Entry 9CR3 (electron microscopy, 3.18 A resolution); this record covers chains D and B of the 4 polymer chains in the assembly.

== Chain D (and B) ==
Name: NAD kinase
Source organism: Homo sapiens
Notes: EC 2.7.1.23; chain B of this document is another copy of the same molecule, construct and numbering; everything in this record applies to it too
Reference sequence: O95544 (NADK_HUMAN); residue numbers follow UniProt; this construct covers 1-446
Chain sequence (477 residues; each row starts with the number of its first residue):
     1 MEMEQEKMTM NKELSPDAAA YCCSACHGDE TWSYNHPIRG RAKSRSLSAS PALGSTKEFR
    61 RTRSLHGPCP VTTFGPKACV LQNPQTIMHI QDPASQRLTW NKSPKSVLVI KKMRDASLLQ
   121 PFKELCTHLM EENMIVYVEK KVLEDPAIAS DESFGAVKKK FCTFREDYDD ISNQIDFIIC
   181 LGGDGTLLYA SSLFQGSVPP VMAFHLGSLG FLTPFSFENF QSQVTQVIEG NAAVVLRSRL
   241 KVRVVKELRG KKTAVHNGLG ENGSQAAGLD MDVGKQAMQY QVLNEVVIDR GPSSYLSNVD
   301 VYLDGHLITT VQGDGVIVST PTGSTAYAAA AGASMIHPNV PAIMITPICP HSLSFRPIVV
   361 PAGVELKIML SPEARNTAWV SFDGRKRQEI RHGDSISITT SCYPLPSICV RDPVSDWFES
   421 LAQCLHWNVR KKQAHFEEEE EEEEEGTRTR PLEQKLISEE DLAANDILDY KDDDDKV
Unresolved in the structure: 1-95, 165-172, 248-275, 431-477 (chain B: 1-95, 167-171, 247-275, 431-477)
Differences from the reference sequence: expression tag (447-477)
Swiss-Prot annotation at these positions:
  - modified residue (Phosphoserine): Ser46, Ser48, Ser50, Ser55, Ser64
Reported in the primary citation:
  - catalytic residues: Asp184 (proposed by the authors, not directly observed)
  - mutagenesis - R430A: unchanged stability
  - mutagenesis - W427G, R430A: abolished catalytic activity
  - mutagenesis - F436A: decreased catalytic activity
  - post-translational modification sites: Ser15, Arg39, Arg41, Arg45, Ser46, Ser48, Ser64

== Interface between chain D and chain B ==
Pairs across the interface (9):
  Leu353(D) with Leu353(B); Ser354(B); Arg356(B)
  Ser354(D) with Leu353(B); Ser354(B)
  Arg356(D) with Leu353(B)
  Cys424(D) with Arg430(B)
  Leu425(D) with Arg430(B)
  Arg430(D) with His426(B)
Interface residues without a listed pair, chain D (7 interface residues in all): His426
Interface residues without a listed pair, chain B (6 interface residues in all): Val429

== Summary ==
7 residues of chain D face 6 of chain B across their interface. The paper reports the catalytic residue
Asp184(D); W427G and R430A of chain D abolish catalytic activity.
Both chains are NAD kinase (Homo sapiens). Entry 9CR3 (CryoEM Structure of the human full length NAD Kinase)
was determined by electron microscopy, deposited together with 9CR4 and 9CRA.
